9D5S - chains A and 1; structure by electron microscopy, 2.99 A resolution.

== Chain A (and 1) ==
Name: Angiotensin-converting enzyme
Organism: Homo sapiens
Notes: EC 3.4.15.1; chain 1 of this document is another copy of the same molecule, construct and numbering; everything in this record applies to it too
Reference sequence: P12821 (ACE_HUMAN); residues -28 to 1206 here correspond to UniProt positions 1-1235 (UniProt number = residue number + 29)
Amino-acid sequence (1241 residues; each row starts with the number of its first residue; numbers below 1 keep their minus sign (Met-28 is residue -28)):
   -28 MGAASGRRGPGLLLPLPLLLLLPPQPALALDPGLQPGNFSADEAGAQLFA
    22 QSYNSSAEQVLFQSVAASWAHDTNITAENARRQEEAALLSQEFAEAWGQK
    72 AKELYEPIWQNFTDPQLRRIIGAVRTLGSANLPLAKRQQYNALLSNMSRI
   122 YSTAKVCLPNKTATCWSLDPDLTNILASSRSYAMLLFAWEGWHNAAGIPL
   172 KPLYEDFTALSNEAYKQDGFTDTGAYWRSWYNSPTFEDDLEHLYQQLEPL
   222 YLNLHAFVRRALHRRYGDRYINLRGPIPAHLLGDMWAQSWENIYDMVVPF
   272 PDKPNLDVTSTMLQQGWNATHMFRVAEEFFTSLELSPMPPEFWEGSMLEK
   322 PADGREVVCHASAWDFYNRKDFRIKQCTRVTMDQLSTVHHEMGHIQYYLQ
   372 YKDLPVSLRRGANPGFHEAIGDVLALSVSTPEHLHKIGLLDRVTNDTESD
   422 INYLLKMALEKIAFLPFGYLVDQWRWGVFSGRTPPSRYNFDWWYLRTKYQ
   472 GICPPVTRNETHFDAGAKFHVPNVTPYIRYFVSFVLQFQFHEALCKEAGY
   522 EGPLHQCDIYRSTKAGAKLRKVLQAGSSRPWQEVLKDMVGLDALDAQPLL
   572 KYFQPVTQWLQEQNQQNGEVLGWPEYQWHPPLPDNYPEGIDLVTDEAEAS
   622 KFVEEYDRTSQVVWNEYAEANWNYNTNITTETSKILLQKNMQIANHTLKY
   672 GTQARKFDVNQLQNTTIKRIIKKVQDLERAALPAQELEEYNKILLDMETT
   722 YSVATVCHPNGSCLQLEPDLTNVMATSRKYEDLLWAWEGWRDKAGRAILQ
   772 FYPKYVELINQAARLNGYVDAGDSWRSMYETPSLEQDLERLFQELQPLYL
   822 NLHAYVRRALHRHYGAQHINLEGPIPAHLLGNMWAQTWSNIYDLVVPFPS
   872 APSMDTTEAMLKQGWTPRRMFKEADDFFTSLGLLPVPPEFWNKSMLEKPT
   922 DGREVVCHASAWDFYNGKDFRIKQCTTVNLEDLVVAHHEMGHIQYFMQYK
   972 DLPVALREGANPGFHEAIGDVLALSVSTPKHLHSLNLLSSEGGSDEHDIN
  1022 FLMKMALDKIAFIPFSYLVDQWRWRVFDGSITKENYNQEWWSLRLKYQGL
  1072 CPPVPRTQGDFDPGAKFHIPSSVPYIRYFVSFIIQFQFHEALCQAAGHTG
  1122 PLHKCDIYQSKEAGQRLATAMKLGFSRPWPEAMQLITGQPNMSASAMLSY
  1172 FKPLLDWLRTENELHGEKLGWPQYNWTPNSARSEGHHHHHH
Not modelled in the structure: -28 to 1, 1203-1212 (chain 1: -28 to 1, 1201-1212)
Disulfides: Cys128-Cys136, Cys330-Cys348, Cys516-Cys528, Cys728-Cys734, Cys1114-Cys1126
Covalently attached groups: N-acetylglucosamine (NAG) linked to Asn9, Asn25, Asn289, Asn416, Asn480, Asn648, Asn666, Asn685; glycan linked to Asn117
Construct notes: expression tag (1207-1212)
Swiss-Prot annotation at these positions:
  - active site: Glu362 (Proton acceptor 1), His491 (Proton donor 1), Glu960 (Proton acceptor 2), His1089 (Proton donor 2)
  - binding site (chloride): Tyr202, Arg500, Arg762, Tyr800, Trp1061, Arg1065, Arg1098
  - binding site (Zn(2+)): His361, His365, Glu389, His959, His963, Glu987
  - site: Asn494 (Not glycosylated), Arg1137, Leu1138 (Cleavage), Asn1196 (Not glycosylated), Arg1203, Ser1204 (Cleavage)
  - glycosylation (N-linked (GlcNAc...) asparagine): Asn9, Asn25, Asn45, Asn82, Asn117, Asn131, Asn289, Asn416, Asn480, Asn648, Asn666 (complex), Asn685 (complex), Asn731, Asn913, Asn1162

== How chain A and chain 1 interact ==
Residue-residue contacts (65):
  Glu212(A) with Arg453(1), salt bridge
  Gln216(A) with Gly452(1), hydrogen bond (side chain-backbone)
  Glu219(A) with Arg458(1), salt bridge
  Gly452(A) with Gln216(1)
  Arg453(A) with Glu212(1); His213(1); Gln216(1)
  Arg458(A) with Glu219(1), salt bridge; Lys469(1)
  Asn460(A) with Tyr597(1), hydrogen bond
  Phe461(A) with Tyr465(1), hydrophobic; Lys469(1); Tyr597(1)
  Asp462(A) with Tyr465(1), hydrogen bond
  Trp464(A) with Tyr597(1)
  Tyr465(A) with Phe461(1), hydrophobic; Asp462(1), hydrogen bond; Tyr465(1), hydrophobic
  Lys469(A) with Arg453(1); Arg458(1); Phe461(1)
  Tyr470(A) with Arg453(1)
  Pro475(A) with Gln598(1)
  Thr478(A) with Gln598(1)
  Arg479(A) with Gln598(1)
  Asn480(A) with Pro595(1); Glu596(1); Tyr597(1)
  Glu481(A) with Pro595(1), hydrogen bond (backbone-backbone); Tyr597(1)
  Pro595(A) with Glu481(1)
  Glu596(A) with Asn480(1)
  Tyr597(A) with Asn460(1), hydrogen bond; Phe461(1), hydrophobic; Trp464(1); Arg479(1); Asn480(1); Glu481(1)
  Gln598(A) with Pro475(1); Thr478(1); Arg479(1); His600(1), hydrogen bond
  His600(A) with Gln598(1)
  Asn1058(A) with Tyr1195(1), hydrogen bond
  Gln1059(A) with Leu1066(1); Tyr1195(1)
  Glu1060(A) with Lys1067(1), salt bridge
  Leu1066(A) with Gln1059(1)
  Lys1067(A) with Glu1060(1)
  Pro1073(A) with Asn1196(1)
  Arg1077(A) with Tyr1195(1), hydrogen bond (backbone-side chain); Asn1196(1)
  Thr1078(A) with Pro1193(1); Tyr1195(1)
  Gln1079(A) with Pro1193(1); Tyr1195(1)
  Pro1193(A) with Thr1078(1); Gln1079(1), hydrogen bond (backbone-backbone)
  Tyr1195(A) with Asn1058(1); Gln1059(1); Trp1062(1); Arg1077(1), hydrogen bond (side chain-backbone); Thr1078(1); Gln1079(1)
  Asn1196(A) with Arg1077(1), hydrogen bond (side chain-backbone)
Also at the interface, not in a pair above, chain A (45 interface residues in all): Gln444, Pro455, Thr468, Val477, Asn1056, Trp1062, Ser1063, Pro1076, Trp1192, Gln1194
Also at the interface, not in a pair above, chain 1 (42 interface residues in all): Thr468, Val477, Trp594, Asn1056, Ser1063, Trp1192, Gln1194

== Overview ==
45 residues of chain A and 42 residues of chain 1 are in contact; the contacts include 12 hydrogen bonds and 4
salt bridges. Polar pairs include Glu212(A)-Arg453(1), Glu219(A)-Arg458(1) and Glu1060(A)-Lys1067(1).
Covalently linked N-acetylglucosamine: at Asn9(A), Asn25(A), Asn289(A), Asn416(A), Asn480(A) and Asn648(A) and
2 more.
Chain A and chain 1 are both Angiotensin-converting enzyme (Homo sapiens); the structure, Apo ACE full dimer 3
prepared by chameleon, was determined by electron microscopy, deposited together with 9CLX, 9D55 and 9D5M.
